Entry 4QSH (X-ray diffraction, 2.51 A resolution); this record covers chains A and D of the 4 polymer chains in the assembly.

== Chain A (and D) ==
Name: Pyruvate carboxylase
Source organism: Listeria monocytogenes
Notes: EC 6.4.1.1; chain D of this document is another copy of the same molecule, construct and numbering; everything in this record applies to it too
UniProt: W6G6F5 (W6G6F5_LISMN); residue numbers follow UniProt; this construct covers 1-1146
Chain sequence (1148 residues; each row starts with the number of its first residue; numbers below 1 keep their minus sign (His-1 is residue -1)):
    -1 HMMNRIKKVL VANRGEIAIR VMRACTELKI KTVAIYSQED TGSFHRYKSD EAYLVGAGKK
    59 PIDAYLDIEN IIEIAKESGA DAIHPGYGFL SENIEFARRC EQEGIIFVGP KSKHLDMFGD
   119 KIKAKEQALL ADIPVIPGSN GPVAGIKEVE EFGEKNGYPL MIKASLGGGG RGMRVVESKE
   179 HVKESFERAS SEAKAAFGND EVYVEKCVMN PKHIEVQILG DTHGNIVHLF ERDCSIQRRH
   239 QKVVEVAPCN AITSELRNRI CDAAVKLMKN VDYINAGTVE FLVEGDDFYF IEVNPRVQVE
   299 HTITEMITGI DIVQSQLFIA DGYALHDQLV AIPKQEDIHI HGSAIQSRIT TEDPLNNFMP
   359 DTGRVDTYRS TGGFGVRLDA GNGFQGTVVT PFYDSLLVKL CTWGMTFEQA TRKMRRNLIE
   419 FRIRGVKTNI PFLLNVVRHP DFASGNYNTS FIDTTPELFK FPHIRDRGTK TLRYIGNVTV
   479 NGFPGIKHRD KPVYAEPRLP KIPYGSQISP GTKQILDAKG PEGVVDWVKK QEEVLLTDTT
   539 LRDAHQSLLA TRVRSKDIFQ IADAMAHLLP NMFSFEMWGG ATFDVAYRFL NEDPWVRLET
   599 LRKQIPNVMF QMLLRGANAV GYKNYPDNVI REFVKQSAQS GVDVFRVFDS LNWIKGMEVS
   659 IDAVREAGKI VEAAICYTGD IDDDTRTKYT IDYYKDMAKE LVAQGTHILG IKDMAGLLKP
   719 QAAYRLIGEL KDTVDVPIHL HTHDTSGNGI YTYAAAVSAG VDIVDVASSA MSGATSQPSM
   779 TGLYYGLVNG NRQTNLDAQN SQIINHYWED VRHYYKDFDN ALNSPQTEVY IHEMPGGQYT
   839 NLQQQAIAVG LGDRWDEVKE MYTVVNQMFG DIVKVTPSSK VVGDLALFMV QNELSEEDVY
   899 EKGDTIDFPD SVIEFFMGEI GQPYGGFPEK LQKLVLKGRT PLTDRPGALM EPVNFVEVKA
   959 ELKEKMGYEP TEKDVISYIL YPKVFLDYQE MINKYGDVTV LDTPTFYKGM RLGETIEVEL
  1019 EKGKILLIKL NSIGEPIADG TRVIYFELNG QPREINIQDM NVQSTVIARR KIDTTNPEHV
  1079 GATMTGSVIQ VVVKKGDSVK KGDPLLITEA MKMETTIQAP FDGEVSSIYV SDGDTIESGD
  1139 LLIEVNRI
Unresolved in the structure: 135-205, 1062-1065, 1146 (chain D: -1, 136-204, 1061-1065, 1146)
Sequence notes: expression tag (-1 to 0)
Metal / ion sites: Mn2+: Asp541, His739, His741
Small-molecule neighbours:
  - 2BA ((2R,3R,3aS,5R,7aR,9R,10R,10aS,12R,14aR)-2,9-bis(6-amino-9H-purin-9-yl)octahydro-2H,7H-difuro[3,2-d:3',2'-j][1,3,7,9,2,8 ]tetraoxadiphosphacyclododecine-3,5,10,12-tetrol 5,12-dioxide): Gln719, Tyr722, Tyr749, Ala752, Ala753, Ser756
  - citrate anion (FLC): Arg367, Arg420, Arg422, Arg465, Gly466, Leu1024, Leu1046, Asn1047, Gln1049, Arg1051
From the paper describing this entry:
  - binding site for 2BA: Tyr722, Tyr749, Ala752, Ala753, Ser756
  - allosteric site: Tyr722
  - mutagenesis - Y722T, A752K, A753Q: abolished catalytic activity on 2BA
  - mutagenesis - Y749L: abolished catalytic activity
  - mutagenesis - Y722F: unchanged catalytic activity on 2BA
  - mutagenesis - Y722F: unchanged binding to 2BA
  - mutagenesis - Y722T, A752K, A753Q: abolished binding to 2BA
  - conformationally variable residues (order/disorder transition): Val1060 to Ala1066

== Interface between chain A and chain D ==
Residue-residue contacts - 65 pairs, chain A then chain D:
  Arg496(A) - Asp854(D)  salt bridge
  Asp680(A) - Asn787(D)
  Lys717(A) - Tyr783(D)
  Lys717(A) - Asn787(D)
  Gln719(A) - Gly784(D)  hydrogen bond (side chain-backbone)
  Gln719(A) - Asn787(D)
  Gln719(A) - Gly788(D)
  Ser744(A) - Gly780(D)
  Gly745(A) - Ile748(D)
  Asn746(A) - Ile748(D)
  Asn746(A) - Gly780(D)  hydrogen bond (side chain-backbone)
  Asn746(A) - Gly784(D)
  Ile748(A) - Gly745(D)
  Ile748(A) - Asn746(D)
  Ile748(A) - Tyr749(D)  hydrophobic
  Tyr749(A) - Ile748(D)  hydrophobic
  Tyr749(A) - Ala752(D)
  Tyr749(A) - Gly784(D)
  Tyr749(A) - Leu785(D)
  Ala752(A) - Tyr749(D)
  Ser767(A) - Ser822(D)
  Ser767(A) - Pro823(D)
  Ala768(A) - Ser822(D)  hydrogen bond (backbone-side chain)
  Ser770(A) - Pro823(D)
  Thr779(A) - Thr825(D)
  Gly780(A) - Ser744(D)
  Gly780(A) - Asn746(D)  hydrogen bond (backbone-side chain)
  Gly780(A) - Thr825(D)
  Tyr783(A) - Lys717(D)
  Tyr783(A) - Thr825(D)
  Tyr783(A) - Tyr828(D)  hydrophobic
  Gly784(A) - Gln719(D)  hydrogen bond (backbone-side chain)
  Gly784(A) - Asn746(D)
  Gly784(A) - Tyr749(D)
  Leu785(A) - Tyr749(D)
  Asn787(A) - Asp680(D)
  Asn787(A) - Lys717(D)
  Asn787(A) - Gln719(D)
  Gly788(A) - Gln719(D)
  Gln800(A) - Thr825(D)  hydrogen bond
  Gln800(A) - Glu826(D)
  Gln800(A) - Ile829(D)
  His804(A) - Glu826(D)  salt bridge
  His804(A) - Asp854(D)  salt bridge
  His804(A) - Lys857(D)
  Glu807(A) - Leu820(D)
  Arg810(A) - Ser822(D)
  Lys814(A) - Lys814(D)
  Leu820(A) - Glu807(D)
  Ser822(A) - Ser767(D)
  Ser822(A) - Ala768(D)
  Ser822(A) - Arg810(D)
  Pro823(A) - Ser767(D)
  Pro823(A) - Ser770(D)
  Thr825(A) - Thr779(D)
  Thr825(A) - Gly780(D)
  Thr825(A) - Tyr783(D)
  Thr825(A) - Gln800(D)  hydrogen bond
  Glu826(A) - Gln800(D)
  Glu826(A) - His804(D)  salt bridge
  Tyr828(A) - Tyr783(D)  hydrophobic
  Ile829(A) - Gln800(D)
  Asp854(A) - Arg496(D)  salt bridge
  Asp854(A) - His804(D)  salt bridge
  Lys857(A) - His804(D)
Interface residues without a listed pair, chain A (36 interface residues in all): Pro718, Ser777
Interface residues without a listed pair, chain D (37 interface residues in all): Pro718, Ser777, Gln824

== In short ==
36 residues of chain A and 37 residues of chain D are in contact; the contacts include 7 hydrogen bonds and 6
salt bridges. Polar pairs include Arg496(A)-Asp854(D), His804(A)-Glu826(D) and His804(A)-Asp854(D). From the
paper: a binding site for 2BA at Tyr722(A), Tyr749(A) and Ala752(A) among others; Y722T, A752K and A753Q of
chain A abolish catalytic activity on 2BA; 5 substitutions were tested in all.
Chain A and chain D are both Pyruvate carboxylase (Listeria monocytogenes); the structure, Crystal Structure
of L. monocytogenes Pyruvate Carboxylase in complex with Cyclic-di-AMP, was determined by X-ray diffraction
together with 4QSK and 4QSL from the same study.
